1U00 - chains A and P; structure by X-ray diffraction, 1.95 A resolution.

== Chain A ==
Name: Chaperone protein hscA
Source organism: Escherichia coli
Notes: fragment: HscA substrate binding domain
UniProtKB: P0A6Z1 (HSCA_ECOLI); numbering as in UniProt (aligned over 389-615)
Sequence (227 residues; row label = number of the first residue in the row):
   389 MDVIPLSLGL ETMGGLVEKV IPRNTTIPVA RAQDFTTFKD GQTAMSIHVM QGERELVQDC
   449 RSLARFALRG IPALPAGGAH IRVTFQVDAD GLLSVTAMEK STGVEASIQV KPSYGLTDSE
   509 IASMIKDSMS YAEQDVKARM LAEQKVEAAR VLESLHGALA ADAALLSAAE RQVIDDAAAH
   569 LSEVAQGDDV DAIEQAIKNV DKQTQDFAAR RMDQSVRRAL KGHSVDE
Differences from the reference sequence: initiating methionine (389)

== Chain P ==
Name: IscU recognition peptide
Sequence (9 residues; each row starts with the number of its first residue):
    98 ELPPVKIHC

== Chain A / chain P interface ==
Pairs across the interface (30; chain A residue first):
  E399(A) - P100(P)
  E399(A) - P101(P)
  T400(A) - P100(P)
  T400(A) - P101(P)
  M401(A) - P100(P)
  M401(A) - P101(P)  hydrogen bond (backbone-backbone)
  M401(A) - V102(P)  hydrophobic
  E406(A) - K103(P)  salt bridge
  D422(A) - I104(P)
  F423(A) - P101(P)  hydrophobic
  F423(A) - V102(P)
  F423(A) - K103(P)
  F423(A) - I104(P)
  T424(A) - P101(P)
  T424(A) - V102(P)  hydrogen bond (backbone-backbone)
  T424(A) - I104(P)
  T425(A) - V102(P)
  F426(A) - V102(P)  hydrophobic
  Q430(A) - L99(P)
  A432(A) - E98(P)
  M433(A) - L99(P)
  M433(A) - P100(P)
  M433(A) - P101(P)
  S434(A) - E98(P)
  S434(A) - L99(P)  hydrogen bond (backbone-backbone)
  S434(A) - P100(P)
  S434(A) - P101(P)
  R457(A) - E98(P)  salt bridge
  H468(A) - I104(P)
  R527(A) - K103(P)
Also at the interface, not in a pair above, chain A (18 interface residues in all): L398, A467

== In short ==
The interface between chain A and chain P involves 18 residues on one side and 7 on the other, with 3 hydrogen
bonds and 2 salt bridges. Polar contacts include E406(A)-K103(P), R457(A)-E98(P) and M401(A)-P101(P).
Here chain A is Chaperone protein hscA (Escherichia coli) and chain P is IscU recognition peptide. Entry 1U00
(HscA substrate binding domain complexed with the IscU recognition peptide ELPPVKIHC) was determined by X-ray
diffraction.
